PDB entry 5J2U | X-ray diffraction, 2.50 A resolution | chains B and F of the 8 polymer chains in the assembly

== Chain B ==
Protein: Tubulin beta-2B chain
Source organism: Bos taurus
Reference sequence: Q6B856 (TBB2B_BOVIN); the author numbering skips numbers that UniProt does not, so the offset changes along the chain: 1-42 = UniProt 1-42; 45-360 = UniProt 43-358; 369-455 = UniProt 359-445
Chain sequence (445 residues; each row starts with the number of its first residue; note: 10 numbers in that range are skipped by the numbering (no residue carries them; nothing is unmodelled there)):
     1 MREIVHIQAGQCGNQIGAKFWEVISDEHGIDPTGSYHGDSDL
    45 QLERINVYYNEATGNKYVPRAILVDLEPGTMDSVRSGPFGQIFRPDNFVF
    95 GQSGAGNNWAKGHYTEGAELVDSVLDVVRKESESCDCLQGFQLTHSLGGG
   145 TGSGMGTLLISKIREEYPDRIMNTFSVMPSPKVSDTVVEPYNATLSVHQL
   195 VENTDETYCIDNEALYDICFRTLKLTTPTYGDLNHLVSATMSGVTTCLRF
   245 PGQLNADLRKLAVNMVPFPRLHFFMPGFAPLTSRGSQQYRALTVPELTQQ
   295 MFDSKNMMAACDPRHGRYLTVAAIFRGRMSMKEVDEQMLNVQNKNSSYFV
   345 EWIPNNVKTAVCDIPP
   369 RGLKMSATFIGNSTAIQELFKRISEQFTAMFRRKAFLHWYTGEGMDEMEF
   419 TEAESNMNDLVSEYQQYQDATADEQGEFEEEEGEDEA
Disordered / not traced: 439-455
Bound ions: Mg2+ near Glu-113 (its only coordinating residue here)
Ligand contacts: GDP (guanosine-5'-diphosphate): Ala-9, Gly-10, Gln-11, Cys-12, Gln-15, Ile-16, Asp-69, Ala-99, Asn-101, Ser-140, Gly-142, Gly-143, Gly-144, Thr-145, Gly-146, Val-171, Pro-173, Val-177, Ser-178, Glu-183, Asn-206, Tyr-224, Leu-227, Asn-228
Curated features (UniProtKB/Swiss-Prot):
  - motif: Met-1 to Ile-4 (MREI motif)
  - binding site (GTP): Gln-11, Glu-71, Ser-140, Gly-144, Thr-145, Gly-146, Asn-206, Asn-228
  - binding site (Mg(2+)): Glu-71
  - modified residue: Ser-40 (Phosphoserine), Thr-57 (Phosphothreonine), Lys-60 (N6-acetyllysine), Ser-174 (Phosphoserine), Thr-287 (Phosphothreonine), Thr-292 (Phosphothreonine), Arg-320 (Omega-N-methylarginine), Glu-448 (5-glutamyl polyglutamate)
  - cross-link (Glycyl lysine isopeptide (Lys-Gly)): Lys-60 (interchain with G-Cter in ubiquitin), Lys-326 (interchain with G-Cter in ubiquitin)
Reported in the primary citation:
  - binding site for Monomethyl auristatin F (MMAF): Gln-15, Tyr-224, Arg-278
  - conformationally variable residues (side-chain flip): Gln-15
  - binding site for Monomethyl auristatin F (MMAF): Lys-19
  - contacts within the chain: Asp-226/Arg-278

== Chain F ==
Protein: Tubulin beta-2B chain
Source organism: Gallus gallus
Reference sequence: E1BQ43 (E1BQ43_CHICK); residues 1-378 here = UniProt positions 1-378
Chain sequence (384 residues; each row starts with the number of its first residue):
     1 MYTFVVRDENSSVYAEVSRLLLATGQWKRLRKDNPRFNLMLGERNRLPFG
    51 RLGHEPGLVQLVNYYRGADKLCRKASLVKLIKTSPELSESCTWFPESYVI
   101 YPTNLKTPVAPAQNGIRHLINNTRTDEREVFLAAYNRRREGREGNVWIAK
   151 SSAGAKGEGILISSEASELLDFIDEQGQVHVIQKYLEKPLLLEPGHRKFD
   201 IRSWVLVDHLYNIYLYREGVLRTSSEPYNSANFQDKTCHLTNHCIQKEYS
   251 KNYGRYEEGNEMFFEEFNQYLMDALNTTLENSILLQIKHIIRSCLMCIEP
   301 AISTKHLHYQSFQLFGFDFMVDEELKVWLIEVNGAPACAQKLYAELCQGI
   351 VDVAISSVFPLADTGQKTSQPTSIFIKLHHHHHH
Disordered / not traced: 105-124, 156-159, 363-372, 379-384
Construct notes: expression tag (379-384)
Ligand contacts: AMP-PCP (ACP; phosphomethylphosphonic acid adenylate ester): Lys-74, Ile-148, Lys-150, Gln-183, Lys-184, Tyr-185, Leu-186, Lys-198, Asp-200, Arg-202, Arg-222, His-239, Leu-240, Thr-241, Asn-242, Asp-318, Met-320, Ile-330, Glu-331, Asn-333

== Interface between chain B and chain F ==
Pairs across the interface (7):
  Leu-333(B) with Pro-56(F)
  Gln-336(B) with Arg-36(F), hydrogen bond
  Asn-337(B) with Arg-36(F), hydrogen bond; Leu-58(F)
  Ser-340(B) with Asn-34(F), hydrogen bond
  Glu-345(B) with Arg-31(F), salt bridge
  Asn-349(B) with Arg-36(F)
Also at the interface, not in a pair above, chain B (8 interface residues in all): Arg-311, Ser-341
Also at the interface, not in a pair above, chain F (10 interface residues in all): Thr-3, Lys-28, Leu-30, Glu-55, Gly-57

== In short ==
8 residues of chain B face 10 of chain F across their interface, with 3 hydrogen bonds and 1 salt bridge.
Among the polar pairs are Glu-345(B)/Arg-31(F), Gln-336(B)/Arg-36(F) and Asn-337(B)/Arg-36(F). Bound to chain
B: GDP. The paper reports a binding site for Monomethyl auristatin F (MMAF) at Gln-15(B), Tyr-224(B) and
Arg-278(B) among others; conformational variability at Gln-15(B).
Chain B is Tubulin beta-2B chain (Bos taurus) and chain F is Tubulin beta-2B chain (Gallus gallus); the
structure, Tubulin-MMAF complex, was determined by X-ray diffraction (same publication as 5IYZ and 5J2T).
